3D2R - chains A and B; structure by X-ray diffraction, 2.03 A resolution.

Chain A (and B):
Protein: [Pyruvate dehydrogenase [lipoamide]] kinase isozyme 4
Organism: Homo sapiens
Notes: EC 2.7.11.2; chain B of this document is another copy of the same molecule, construct and numbering; everything in this record applies to it too
UniProt: Q16654 (PDK4_HUMAN); residue numbers follow UniProt; this construct covers 20-411
Amino-acid sequence (394 residues; row label = number of the first residue in the row):
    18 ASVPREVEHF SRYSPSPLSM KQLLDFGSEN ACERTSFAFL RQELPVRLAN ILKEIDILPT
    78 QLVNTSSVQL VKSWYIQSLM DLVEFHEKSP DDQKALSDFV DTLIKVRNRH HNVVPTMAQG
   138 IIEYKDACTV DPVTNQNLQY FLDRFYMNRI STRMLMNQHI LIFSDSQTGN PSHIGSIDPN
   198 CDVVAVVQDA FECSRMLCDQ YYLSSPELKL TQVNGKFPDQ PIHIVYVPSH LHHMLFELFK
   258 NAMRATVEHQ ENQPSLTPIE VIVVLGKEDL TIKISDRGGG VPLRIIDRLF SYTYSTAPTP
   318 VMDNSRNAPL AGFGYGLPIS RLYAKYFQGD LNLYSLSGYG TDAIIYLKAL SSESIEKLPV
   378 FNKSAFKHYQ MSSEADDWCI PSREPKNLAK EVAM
Not modelled in the structure: 18-20, 48, 146-147, 183-188, 317-324, 387-392, 398-411 (chain B: 18-19, 143, 318-325, 387-393, 398-411)
Construct notes: expression tag (18-19)
Metal / ion sites: Mg2+: Asn258 (together with ADP)
Small-molecule neighbours: ADP (adenosine-5'-diphosphate): Asn258, Ala259, Arg261, Ala262, Asp293, Gly297, Val298, Leu306, Tyr311, Ser312, Thr313, Ala314, Ala328, Gly329, Phe330, Gly331, Tyr332, Gly333, Leu334, Pro335, Leu350, Thr358
Swiss-Prot annotation at these positions:
  - binding site (ATP): Glu254 to Arg261, Asp293, Ser312, Thr313, Gly329 to Leu334
  - site (Interaction with the other subunit in the homodimer): Tyr157, Arg161, Trp395
  - mutagenesis: Tyr157 (Y157F: Loss of activity), Arg161 (R161A: Loss of activity), Asp394 (D394A: Loss of activity; when associated with A-395), Trp395 (W395A: Loss of activity; when associated with A-394)
From the paper describing this entry:
  - mutagenesis - Y157F, R161A, D394A/W395A: decreased catalytic activity

How chain A and chain B interact:
Pairs across the interface - 81 pairs, chain A then chain B:
  Pro34(A) with Cys396(B), hydrophobic
  Tyr157(A) with Asp394(B), hydrogen bond
  Asp160(A) with Trp395(B)
  Arg161(A) with Asp394(B), salt bridge; Trp395(B)
  Met164(A) with Trp395(B), hydrophobic
  Val230(A) with Tyr356(B), hydrophobic
  Ile279(A) with Leu353(B), hydrophobic; Tyr356(B), hydrophobic
  Val281(A) with Leu353(B), hydrophobic; Ser354(B); Tyr356(B), hydrophobic
  Gly283(A) with Ser354(B)
  Glu285(A) with Pro299(B); Arg301(B), salt bridge
  Asp286(A) with Pro299(B); Leu300(B), hydrogen bond (side chain-backbone); Ser354(B)
  Thr288(A) with Leu353(B)
  Lys290(A) with Asp359(B), salt bridge
  Pro299(A) with Glu285(B); Asp286(B)
  Leu300(A) with Asp286(B), hydrogen bond (backbone-side chain); Asp347(B); Tyr363(B), hydrophobic
  Arg301(A) with Glu285(B), salt bridge
  Gln345(A) with Ile397(B)
  Asp347(A) with Leu300(B)
  Asn349(A) with Tyr351(B)
  Tyr351(A) with Tyr351(B), hydrophobic; Asp359(B), hydrogen bond; Tyr363(B)
  Ser352(A) with Thr288(B); Ile361(B); Tyr363(B)
  Leu353(A) with Ile279(B), hydrophobic; Val281(B), hydrophobic; Thr288(B); Ile361(B), hydrophobic
  Ser354(A) with Val281(B); Gly283(B); Asp286(B)
  Tyr356(A) with Val230(B), hydrophobic; Ile279(B), hydrophobic; Val281(B), hydrophobic
  Asp359(A) with Lys290(B), salt bridge
  Ile361(A) with Leu353(B), hydrophobic
  Tyr363(A) with Leu300(B), hydrophobic; Tyr351(B); Ser352(B)
  Glu373(A) with Cys396(B)
  Lys374(A) with Trp395(B); Cys396(B); Ile397(B)
  Leu375(A) with Trp395(B); Cys396(B), hydrogen bond (backbone-backbone)
  Pro376(A) with Asp394(B); Trp395(B)
  Val377(A) with Asp394(B), hydrogen bond (backbone-backbone)
  Asn379(A) with Asp394(B)
  Ser381(A) with Asp394(B), hydrogen bond (side chain-backbone)
  Ala382(A) with Asp394(B)
  Asp393(A) with Asn379(B), hydrogen bond (backbone-side chain); Ser381(B), hydrogen bond
  Asp394(A) with Tyr157(B), hydrogen bond; Arg161(B), hydrogen bond (backbone-side chain); Pro376(B); Val377(B), hydrogen bond (backbone-backbone); Asn379(B); Ser381(B), hydrogen bond (backbone-side chain); Ala382(B); His385(B), salt bridge
  Trp395(A) with Asp160(B); Arg161(B); Met164(B), hydrophobic; Lys374(B); Leu375(B); Pro376(B)
  Cys396(A) with Pro32(B); Leu375(B), hydrogen bond (backbone-backbone); Val377(B), hydrophobic
Other interface residues (no listed pair), chain A (46 interface residues in all): Gly232, Leu282, Lys284, Val298, Leu350, Gly355, His385
Other interface residues (no listed pair), chain B (44 interface residues in all): Pro34, Gly232, Leu282, Lys284, Val298, Gly355, Lys365

Summary:
The interface between chain A and chain B involves 46 residues on one side and 44 on the other, with 14
hydrogen bonds and 6 salt bridges. Polar pairs include Arg161(A)-Asp394(B), Glu285(A)-Arg301(B) and
Lys290(A)-Asp359(B). Chain A binds ADP. From the paper: Y157F, R161A and D394A/W395A of chain A reduce
catalytic activity.
Both chains are [Pyruvate dehydrogenase [lipoamide]] kinase isozyme 4 (Homo sapiens). Entry 3D2R (Crystal
structure of pyruvate dehydrogenase kinase isoform 4 in complex with ADP) was determined by X-ray diffraction
together with 2ZKJ from the same study.
